8SZJ - chains B and D of the 12 polymer chains in the assembly; structure by electron microscopy, 3.35 A resolution.

# Chain B (and D)
Protein: Glutaminase kidney isoform, mitochondrial
From: Homo sapiens
Notes: EC 3.5.1.2; chain D of this document is another copy of the same molecule, construct and numbering; everything in this record applies to it too
Reference sequence: O94925 (GLSK_HUMAN), isoform O94925-3; residues 1-598 here = UniProt positions 1-598
Sequence (598 residues; row label = number of the first residue in the row):
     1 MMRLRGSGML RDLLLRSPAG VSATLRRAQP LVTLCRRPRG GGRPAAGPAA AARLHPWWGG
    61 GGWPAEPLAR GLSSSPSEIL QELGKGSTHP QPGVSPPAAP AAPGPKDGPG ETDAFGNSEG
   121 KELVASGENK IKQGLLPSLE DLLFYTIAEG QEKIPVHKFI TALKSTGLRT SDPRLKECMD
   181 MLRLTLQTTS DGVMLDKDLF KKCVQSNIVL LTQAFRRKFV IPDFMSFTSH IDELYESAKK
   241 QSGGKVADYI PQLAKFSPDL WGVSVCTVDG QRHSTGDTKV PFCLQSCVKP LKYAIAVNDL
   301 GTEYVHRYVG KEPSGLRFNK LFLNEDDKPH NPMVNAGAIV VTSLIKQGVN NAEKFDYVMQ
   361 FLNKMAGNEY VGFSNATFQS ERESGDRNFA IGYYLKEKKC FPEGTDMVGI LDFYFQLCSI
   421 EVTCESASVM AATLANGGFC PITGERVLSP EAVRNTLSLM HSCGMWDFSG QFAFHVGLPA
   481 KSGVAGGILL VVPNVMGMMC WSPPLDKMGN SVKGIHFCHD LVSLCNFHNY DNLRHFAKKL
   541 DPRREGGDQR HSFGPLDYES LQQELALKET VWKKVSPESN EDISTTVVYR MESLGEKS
Unresolved in the structure: 1-138, 526-598
Differences from the reference sequence: engineered mutation Trp466 (Tyr in O94925)
Small-molecule neighbours: glutamine (GLN): Tyr249, Ile250, Gln285, Ser286, Lys289, Phe318, Asn335, Glu381, Asn388, Tyr414, Cys418, Trp466, Gly483, Val484
Swiss-Prot annotation at these positions:
  - region: Gly315 to Phe322 (Highly mobile activation loop)
  - binding site (substrate): Ser286, Asn335, Glu381, Asn388, Tyr414, Val484
  - site: Leu72, Ser73 (Cleavage)
  - modified residue: Lys130 (N6-succinyllysine), Lys164 (N6-succinyllysine), Lys311 (N6-acetyllysine)
  - natural variant: Arg272 (R272K: In DEE71), Pro313 (P313L: In GDPAG), Ser482 (S482C: In CASGID)
  - mutagenesis: Tyr249 (Y249A: Loss of enzyme activity), Ser286 (S286A: Loss of enzyme activity), Lys289 (K289A: Loss of enzyme activity), Phe318 (F318Y: No effect on catalytic activity. Loss of inhibition by BPTES; when associated with S-322), Leu321 (L321A: Decreased enzyme activity), Phe322 (F322S: No effect on catalytic activity. Loss of inhibition by BPTES; when associated with Y-318), Leu323 (L323A: Decreased enzyme activity), Tyr394 (Y394A: Decreased enzyme activity; Y394L: No effect on catalytic activity. Loss of inhibition by BPTES)
Reported in the primary citation:
  - mutagenesis - K320A: increased catalytic activity (citing earlier work)
  - mutagenesis - Y466W: abolished catalytic activity (citing earlier work)
  - mutagenesis - Y466W: unchanged binding to glutamine (citing earlier work)
  - self-association interface (contacts with another copy of this molecule): Phe378, Asp412, Gln416
  - binding site for phosphate ion: Lys320, Arg387, Tyr394, Lys398
  - catalytic residues: Ser286, Lys289 (proposed by the authors, not directly observed)
  - binding site for glutamine: Tyr249, Phe318, Glu381
  - allosteric site: Lys320

# Interface between chain B and chain D
Residue-residue contacts (15):
  Asp386(B) with Tyr393(D); Lys396(D); Glu397(D)
  Arg387(B) with Tyr394(D); Glu397(D), salt bridge
  Phe389(B) with Tyr393(D), hydrophobic
  Ala390(B) with Ala390(D); Tyr393(D), hydrophobic
  Tyr393(B) with Asp386(D); Phe389(D), hydrophobic; Ala390(D), hydrophobic; Tyr393(D), hydrophobic
  Lys396(B) with Asp386(D)
  Glu397(B) with Asp386(D); Arg387(D), salt bridge
Other interface residues (no listed pair), chain B (9 interface residues in all): Tyr394, Lys398

# In short
Chain B and chain D form an interface of 9 and 8 residues respectively; the contacts include 2 salt bridges.
Its one salt-bridged contact is Arg387(B)-Glu397(D). Ligands of chain B: glutamine. From the paper: catalytic
residues Ser286(B) and Lys289(B); K320A of chain B increases catalytic activity.
Chain B and chain D are both Glutaminase kidney isoform, mitochondrial (Homo sapiens); the structure, Human
glutaminase C (Y466W) with L-Gln and Pi, filamentous form, was determined by electron microscopy together with
8SZL and 8T0Z from the same study.
